Entry 7PUJ (X-ray diffraction, 1.75 A resolution); this record covers chain A.

== Chain A ==
Name: Beta-N-acetylhexosaminidase
Organism: Enterococcus faecalis
Notes: EC 3.2.1.52
UniProtKB: Q6U890 (Q6U890_ENTFL); numbering as in UniProt (aligned over 55-486)
Chain sequence (435 residues; each row starts with the number of its first residue):
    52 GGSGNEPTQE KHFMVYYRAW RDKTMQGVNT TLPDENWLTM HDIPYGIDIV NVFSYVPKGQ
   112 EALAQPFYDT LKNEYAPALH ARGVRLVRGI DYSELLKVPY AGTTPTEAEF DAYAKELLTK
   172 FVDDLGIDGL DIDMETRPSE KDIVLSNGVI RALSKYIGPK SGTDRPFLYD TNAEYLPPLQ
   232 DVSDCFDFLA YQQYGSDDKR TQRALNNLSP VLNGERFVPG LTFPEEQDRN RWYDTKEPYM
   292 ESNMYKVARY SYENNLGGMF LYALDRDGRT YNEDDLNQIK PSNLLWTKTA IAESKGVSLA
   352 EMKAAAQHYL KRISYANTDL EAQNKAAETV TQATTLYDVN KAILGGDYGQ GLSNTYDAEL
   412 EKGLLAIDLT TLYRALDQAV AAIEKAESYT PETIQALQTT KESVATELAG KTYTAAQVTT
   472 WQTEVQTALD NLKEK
Unresolved in the structure: 52-60, 483-486
Sequence notes: expression tag (52-54); conflict Gly55 (Ala in Q6U890), Lys250 (Gln in Q6U890), Thr380 (Ala in Q6U890)
Ion coordination: Zn2+ site 1: Asp184, Asp221; Zn2+ site 2: Asp215, Glu225; Zn2+ site 3 near Asp316 (its only coordinating residue here); Zn2+ site 4 near Lys339 (its only coordinating residue here)
What the authors report for this chain:
  - catalytic residues: Asp184, Glu186 (proposed by the authors, not directly observed)
  - binding site for Zn2+: Tyr67
  - contacts within the chain: His359-Tyr464, Arg363-Gly461 (hydrogen bond), Tyr366-Asp428 (hydrogen bond), Tyr290-Tyr388 (hydrophobic contact), Trp337-Tyr388 (hydrophobic contact), Glu288-Lys392 (salt bridge), Arg320-Asp398 (salt bridge), Pro332-Tyr399 (hydrophobic contact), Arg363-Tyr424 (hydrogen bond), Lys362-Tyr424 (hydrophobic contact)
  - mutagenesis - E186Q: abolished catalytic activity on Rituximab

== In short ==
The Zn2+ site 1 is built by Asp184 and Asp221. The Zn2+ site 2 is built by Asp215 and Glu225. From the paper:
catalytic residues Asp184 and Glu186; E186Q abolishes catalytic activity on Rituximab.
Chain A is Beta-N-acetylhexosaminidase (Enterococcus faecalis); the structure, Crystal structure of
Endoglycosidase E GH18 domain from Enterococcus faecalis, was determined by X-ray diffraction together with
7PUK and 7PUL from the same study.
